9BHB - chains K and A of the 3 polymer chains in the assembly; structure by electron microscopy, 3.10 A resolution.

# Chain K
Protein: C74 kappa chain
Source organism: Homo sapiens
Chain sequence (113 residues; row label = number of the first residue in the row; a row labelled like 95A-95C holds insertion residues (95A, then the next letters in order)):
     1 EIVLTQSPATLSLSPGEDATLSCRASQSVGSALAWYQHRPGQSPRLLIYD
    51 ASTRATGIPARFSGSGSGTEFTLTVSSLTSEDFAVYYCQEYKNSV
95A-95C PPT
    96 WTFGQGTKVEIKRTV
Disordered / not traced: 1, 110
Disulfide bonds: Cys23-Cys88

# Chain A
Protein: Erythrocyte membrane protein 1, PfEMP1
Source organism: Plasmodium falciparum 3D7
UniProtKB: Q8I098 (Q8I098_PLAF7); numbering as in UniProt (aligned over 1-728)
Chain sequence (728 residues; row label = number of the first residue in the row):
     1 MGNASSSEGEAKTPSLTESHNSARNILEGYAESIKEQASKDAKIHGHHLK
    51 GDLAKAVFRHPFSAYRPNYGNPCELDYRFHTNVWHRNAEDRNPCLFSRAK
   101 RFSNEGEAECNGGIITGNKGECGACAPYRRRHICDYNLHHINENNIRNTH
   151 DLLGNLLVMARSEGESIVKSHEYTGYGIYKSGICTSLARSFADIGDIIRG
   201 KDLYRRDSRTDKLEENLRKIFANIYKELKNGKKWAEAKEYYQDDGTGNYY
   251 KLREAWWALNRKDVWKALTCSAPRDAQYFIKSSVRDQTFSNDYCGHGEHE
   301 VLTNLDYVPQFLRWFEEWAEEFCRIKKIKLGKVKEACRDDSKKLYCSHNG
   351 YDCTKTIRNKDILSDNPKCTGCSVKCKVYELWLRNQRNEFEKQKKKYYKE
   401 IQTYTSKDAKTDSNINNEYYKEFYDKLKNEGYETLNKFIKLLNEGRYCKE
   451 KISGERNIDFTMTGDKDAFYRSDYCQICPECGVQCSGTTCTPKKVIHPNC
   501 KDKETYEPGDAKTTDITVLYSGDEEGDIAQKLQDFCNDKNKENDENYEKW
   551 QCYYKSSEINKCQMTPSSHKVPKHGYIMSFYAFFDLWVKNLLIDSINWKN
   601 DLTNCINNTNVTDCKNDCNTNCKCFENWAKTKENEWKKVKTIYKNENGNT
   651 NNYYKKLNNHFQGYFFHVMKELNKEEKWYKLMEDLKEKIDSSNLKNGTKD
   701 SEGAIKVLFDHLKDIAERCIDNNSKDSC
Disordered / not traced: 1-578, 601-620, 641-653, 694-702, 719-728

# Chain K / chain A interface
Contacting residue pairs (9):
  Asn93(K) - His667(A)  hydrogen bond (backbone-side chain)
  Val95(K) - Lys656(A)
  Val95(K) - Gly663(A)
  Val95(K) - Tyr664(A)  hydrophobic
  Val95(K) - His667(A)
  Pro95A(K) - Lys655(A)
  Pro95B(K) - Gly663(A)
  Pro95B(K) - Phe666(A)  hydrophobic
  Trp96(K) - Phe666(A)  hydrophobic
Other interface residues (no listed pair), chain K (6 interface residues in all): Ser94
Other interface residues (no listed pair), chain A (7 interface residues in all): Asp585

# Overview
6 residues of chain K face 7 of chain A across their interface, with 1 hydrogen bond. The hydrogen-bonded pair
is Asn93(K)-His667(A).
Here chain K is C74 kappa chain (Homo sapiens) and chain A is Erythrocyte membrane protein 1, PfEMP1
(Plasmodium falciparum 3D7). Entry 9BHB (Cryo-EM structure of human monoclonal antibody C74 targeting PFD1235w
(CIDRa1.6) PfEMP1) was determined by electron microscopy (same publication as 8VDG).
